7SL7 - chains I and E of the 10 polymer chains in the assembly; structure by electron microscopy, 3.10 A resolution.

# Chain I
Name: Insulin B chain
From: Homo sapiens
UniProtKB: P01308 (INS_HUMAN); residues 1-30 here correspond to UniProt positions 25-54 (UniProt number = residue number + 24)
Chain sequence (30 residues; each row starts with the number of its first residue):
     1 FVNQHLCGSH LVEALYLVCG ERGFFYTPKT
Disordered / not traced: 1, 27-30

# Chain E
Name: Insulin A chain (V3E)
From: Homo sapiens
UniProtKB: P01308 (INS_HUMAN); residues 1-21 here correspond to UniProt positions 90-110 (UniProt number = residue number + 89)
Chain sequence (21 residues; each row starts with the number of its first residue):
     1 GIEEQCCTSI CSLYQLENYC N
Sequence notes: engineered mutation E3 (Val92 in P01308)
Disulfide bonds: C6-C11

# Chain I / chain E interface
Disulfides between the chains: C7(I)-C7(E), C19(I)-C20(E)
Contacting residue pairs - 20 pairs, chain I then chain E:
  H5(I) - C6(E)
  H5(I) - C7(E)
  H5(I) - T8(E)  hydrogen bond (side chain-backbone)
  H5(I) - S9(E)  hydrogen bond (side chain-backbone)
  H5(I) - I10(E)
  L6(I) - C6(E)
  L6(I) - C7(E)
  C7(I) - C7(E)  disulfide
  L11(I) - E3(E)
  L11(I) - C6(E)  hydrophobic
  L15(I) - I2(E)  hydrophobic
  V18(I) - E17(E)
  C19(I) - C20(E)  disulfide
  R22(I) - C20(E)
  R22(I) - N21(E)
  G23(I) - C20(E)
  G23(I) - N21(E)  hydrogen bond (backbone-side chain)
  F24(I) - Y19(E)
  Y26(I) - I2(E)  hydrophobic
  Y26(I) - E3(E)  hydrogen bond
Other interface residues (no listed pair), chain I (12 interface residues in all): F25
Other interface residues (no listed pair), chain E (13 interface residues in all): L13, L16

# Overview
The interface between chain I and chain E involves 12 residues on one side and 13 on the other, with 2
disulfide bonds and 4 hydrogen bonds. Among the polar pairs are H5(I)-T8(E), H5(I)-S9(E) and G23(I)-N21(E).
Chain I is Insulin B chain and chain E is Insulin A chain (V3E), both from Homo sapiens; the structure,
Full-length insulin receptor bound with both site 1 binding deficient mutant insulin (A-V3E) and site 2 ...,
was determined by electron microscopy together with 7SL1, 7SL2, 7SL3, 7SL4, 7SL6, 7STH and 3 further entries
from the same study.
